PDB entry 4RI6 | X-ray diffraction, 1.52 A resolution | chains A and B

Chain A (and B):
Molecule: Phi class glutathione transferase GSTF1
Organism: Populus tremula x Populus tremuloides
Notes: EC 2.5.1.18; chain B of this document is another copy of the same molecule, construct and numbering; everything in this record applies to it too
UniProt: A9PHH6 (A9PHH6_POPTR); residues 1-215 here = UniProt positions 1-215
Amino-acid sequence (215 residues; each row starts with the number of its first residue):
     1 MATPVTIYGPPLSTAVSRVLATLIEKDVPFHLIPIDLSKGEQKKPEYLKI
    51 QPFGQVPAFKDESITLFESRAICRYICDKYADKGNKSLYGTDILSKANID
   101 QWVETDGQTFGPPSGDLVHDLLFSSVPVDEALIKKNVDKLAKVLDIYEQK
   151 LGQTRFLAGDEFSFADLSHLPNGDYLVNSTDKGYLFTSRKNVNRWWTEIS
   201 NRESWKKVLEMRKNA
Not modelled in the structure: 1
Construct notes: conflict Ile33 (Val in A9PHH6), Lys86 (Arg in A9PHH6)
Residues lining bound ligands: glutathione (GSH): Ser13, Thr14, Ala15, Arg18, Leu37, Gln42, Lys43, Gly54, Gln55, Val56, Pro57, Glu68, Ser69, Arg70
Reported in the primary citation:
  - self-association interface (contacts with another copy of this molecule); pairs are residue here / residue on that copy: Trp102-Phe53 (hydrophobic contact), Thr105-Phe53 (hydrophobic contact), Thr109-Phe53 (hydrophobic contact), Val143-Phe53 (hydrophobic contact), Ile146-Phe53 (hydrophobic contact), Tyr147-Phe53 (hydrophobic contact), Phe53
  - binding site for glutathione: Ser13, Thr14, Gln42, Lys43, Gln55, Val56, Glu68, Ser69, Arg70
  - catalytic residues: Ser13, Thr14 (proposed by the authors, not directly observed)
  - binding site for 2-(N-morpholino)-ethanesulfonic acid: Leu12 to Thr14, Leu37, His119 to Phe123
  - specificity-determining residues: Thr14, His119 (by similarity / conservation)
  - mutagenesis - S13A: decreased catalytic activity on CDNB
  - mutagenesis - S13A: decreased catalytic activity on PNP-butyrate
  - mutagenesis - S13A: abolished catalytic activity on most substrates
  - mutagenesis - S13C: abolished catalytic activity on all these substrates
  - mutagenesis - S13C (1.1 x 103 M-1 s-1): increased catalytic activity on HED
  - mutagenesis - S13C: abolished binding to GSH Sepharose columns
  - mutagenesis - S13A: unchanged binding to GSH Sepharose columns

How chain A and chain B interact:
Contacting residue pairs (61):
  Pro52(A) with Ile146(B)
  Phe53(A) with Thr105(B); Thr109(B); Ile146(B), hydrophobic
  Ser63(A) with Leu94(B)
  Ile64(A) with Leu94(B)
  Thr65(A) with Gln101(B)
  Leu66(A) with Ala97(B); Gln101(B)
  Phe67(A) with Gln101(B), hydrogen bond (backbone-side chain); Trp102(B), hydrophobic; Thr105(B)
  Glu68(A) with Gln101(B); Glu104(B); Gln108(B); Thr109(B)
  Arg70(A) with Glu104(B); Gln108(B)
  Ala71(A) with Asp100(B); Gln101(B); Glu104(B)
  Arg74(A) with Arg74(B); Asp100(B), salt bridge; Glu104(B), salt bridge
  Tyr75(A) with Ile93(B), hydrophobic; Leu94(B); Ala97(B), hydrophobic
  Asp78(A) with Ile93(B); Lys96(B)
  Ile93(A) with Tyr75(B), hydrophobic; Asp78(B)
  Leu94(A) with Ser63(B); Ile64(B); Tyr75(B)
  Ala97(A) with Leu66(B); Tyr75(B), hydrophobic
  Asp100(A) with Ala71(B); Arg74(B), salt bridge
  Gln101(A) with Thr65(B); Leu66(B); Phe67(B), hydrogen bond (side chain-backbone); Glu68(B); Ala71(B)
  Trp102(A) with Phe67(B), hydrophobic
  Glu104(A) with Glu68(B); Arg70(B); Ala71(B); Arg74(B), salt bridge
  Thr105(A) with Phe53(B); Phe67(B); Glu68(B)
  Gly107(A) with Gln108(B), hydrogen bond (backbone-side chain)
  Gln108(A) with Glu68(B); Arg70(B); Gly107(B), hydrogen bond (side chain-backbone); Gln108(B)
  Thr109(A) with Phe53(B); Glu68(B)
  Ile146(A) with Pro52(B); Phe53(B), hydrophobic
  Tyr147(A) with Phe53(B), hydrophobic
Also at the interface, not in a pair above, chain A (30 interface residues in all): Lys79, Lys96, Asn98, Val143
Also at the interface, not in a pair above, chain B (30 interface residues in all): Lys79, Asn98, Val143, Tyr147

In short:
Chain A and chain B each contribute 30 residues to their interface, with 4 hydrogen bonds and 4 salt bridges.
Among the polar pairs are Arg74(A)-Asp100(B), Arg74(A)-Glu104(B) and Phe67(A)-Gln101(B). Bound to chain A:
glutathione. From the paper: catalytic residues Ser13(A) and Thr14(A); S13A of chain A reduces catalytic
activity on CDNB.
Chain A and chain B are both Phi class glutathione transferase GSTF1 (Populus tremula x Populus tremuloides);
the structure, Crystal structure of poplar glutathione transferase F1, was determined by X-ray diffraction
(same publication as 4RI7).
